5LXS - chains A and E of the 6 polymer chains in the assembly; structure by X-ray diffraction, 2.20 A resolution.

Chain A:
Protein: Tubulin alpha-1B chain
Organism: Bos taurus
UniProtKB: P81947 (TBA1B_BOVIN); residues 1-451 here = UniProt positions 1-451
Amino-acid sequence (451 residues; each row starts with the number of its first residue):
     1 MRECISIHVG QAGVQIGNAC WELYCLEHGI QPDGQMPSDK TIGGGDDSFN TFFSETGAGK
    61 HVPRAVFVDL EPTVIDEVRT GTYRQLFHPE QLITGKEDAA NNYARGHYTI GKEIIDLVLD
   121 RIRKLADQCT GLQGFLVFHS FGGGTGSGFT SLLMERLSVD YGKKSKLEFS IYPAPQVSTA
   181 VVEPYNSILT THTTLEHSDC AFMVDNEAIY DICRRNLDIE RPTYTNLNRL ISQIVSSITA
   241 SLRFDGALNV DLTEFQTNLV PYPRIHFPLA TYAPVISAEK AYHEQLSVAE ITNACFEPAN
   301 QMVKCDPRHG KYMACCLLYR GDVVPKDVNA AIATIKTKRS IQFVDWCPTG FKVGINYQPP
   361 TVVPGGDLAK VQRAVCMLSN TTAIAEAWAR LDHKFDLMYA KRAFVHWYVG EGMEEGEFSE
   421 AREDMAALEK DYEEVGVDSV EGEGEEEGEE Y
Disordered / not traced: 282-284, 438-451
Bound ions: Ca2+: Asp39, Thr41, Gly44, Glu55
Ligand contacts: GTP (guanosine-5'-triphosphate): Gly10, Gln11, Ala12, Gln15, Ile16, Asp69, Asp98, Ala99, Ala100, Asn101, Ser140, Gly142, Gly143, Gly144, Thr145, Gly146, Ile171, Pro173, Val177, Ser178, Thr179, Glu183, Asn206, Ile209, Tyr224, Leu227, Asn228, Ile231

Chain E:
Protein: Stathmin-4
Organism: Rattus norvegicus
UniProtKB: P63043 (STMN4_RAT); residues 5-145 here correspond to UniProt positions 49-189 (UniProt number = residue number + 44)
Amino-acid sequence (143 residues; numbered 3 to 145; the number before each row is that of its first residue):
     3 MADMEVIELN KCTSGQSFEV ILKPPSFDGV PEFNASLPRR RDPSLEEIQK KLEAAEERRK
    63 YQEAELLKHL AEKREHEREV IQKAIEENNN FIKMAKEKLA QKMESNKENR EAHLAAMLER
   123 LQEKDKHAEE VRKNKELKEE ASR
Disordered / not traced: 3-5, 29-43, 144-145
Differences from the reference sequence: initiating methionine (3); expression tag (4)
Swiss-Prot annotation at these positions:
  - modified residue: Ser46 (Phosphoserine)

Chain A / chain E interface:
Contacting residue pairs (61):
  His107(A) with Leu54(E)
  Tyr108(A) with Leu54(E), hydrophobic; Ala57(E), hydrophobic
  Thr109(A) with Arg61(E), hydrogen bond
  Lys112(A) with Glu55(E); Glu58(E), salt bridge
  Leu152(A) with Ile50(E), hydrophobic
  Glu155(A) with Pro45(E); Ile50(E)
  Arg156(A) with Leu47(E); Ile50(E); Gln51(E)
  Ser158(A) with Asp44(E)
  Val159(A) with Pro45(E); Ile50(E), hydrophobic
  His197(A) with Asp44(E), salt bridge; Pro45(E)
  Asp245(A) with Cys14(E); Ser16(E), hydrogen bond (backbone-side chain)
  Ala247(A) with Asn12(E); Ser19(E)
  Leu248(A) with Ser19(E)
  Pro325(A) with Gln18(E); Phe20(E), hydrophobic
  Asn329(A) with Met6(E); Val8(E); Phe20(E); Val22(E)
  Lys336(A) with Leu24(E)
  Asp345(A) with Pro27(E); Ser28(E), hydrogen bond (backbone-backbone)
  Cys347(A) with Pro27(E)
  Pro348(A) with Lys25(E); Pro27(E)
  Thr349(A) with Ile23(E); Leu24(E), hydrogen bond (backbone-backbone); Lys25(E), hydrogen bond (backbone-backbone)
  Gly350(A) with Val22(E)
  Phe351(A) with Glu21(E); Val22(E), hydrogen bond (backbone-backbone); Leu24(E), hydrophobic
  Lys352(A) with Phe20(E); Glu21(E), salt bridge
  Val353(A) with Ser19(E); Phe20(E), hydrogen bond (backbone-backbone)
  Gly354(A) with Gln18(E)
  Ile355(A) with Gly17(E); Gln18(E), hydrogen bond (backbone-backbone)
  Asn356(A) with Ser16(E)
  Tyr357(A) with Thr15(E); Ser16(E), hydrogen bond (backbone-backbone); Gly17(E); Gln18(E), hydrogen bond
  Val409(A) with Gln64(E)
  Gly410(A) with Arg61(E); Gln64(E)
  Glu411(A) with Arg61(E), hydrogen bond (backbone-side chain)
  Gly412(A) with Ala57(E); Arg60(E), hydrogen bond (backbone-side chain); Arg61(E)
  Glu414(A) with Arg60(E), salt bridge
Other interface residues (no listed pair), chain A (41 interface residues in all): Glu113, Glu196, Gly246, Val328, Ile332, Ala333, Trp346, Gln358
Other interface residues (no listed pair), chain E (32 interface residues in all): Pro26, Ser46, Lys53

Overview:
41 residues of chain A face 32 of chain E across their interface, with 12 hydrogen bonds and 4 salt bridges.
Among the polar pairs are Lys112(A)-Glu58(E), His197(A)-Asp44(E) and Lys352(A)-Glu21(E). Bound to chain A:
GTP. Asp39(A), Thr41(A), Gly44(A) and Glu55(A) form the Ca2+ site.
Chain A is Tubulin alpha-1B chain (Bos taurus) and chain E is Stathmin-4 (Rattus norvegicus); the structure,
Tubulin-KS-1-199-32 complex, was determined by X-ray diffraction (same publication as 5LXT).
